PDB entry 6SH9 | X-ray diffraction, 2.40 A resolution | chains B and E

[Chain B]
Protein: Endo-alpha-N-acetylgalactosaminidase, DARPin 4b D12
Source organism: Bifidobacterium longum subsp. longum JCM 1217
Notes: EC 3.2.1.97
UniProt: Q3T552 (Q3T552_BIFL2); residue numbers follow UniProt; this construct covers 340-1521
Sequence (1357 residues; numbered 334 to 1690; the number before each row is that of its first residue):
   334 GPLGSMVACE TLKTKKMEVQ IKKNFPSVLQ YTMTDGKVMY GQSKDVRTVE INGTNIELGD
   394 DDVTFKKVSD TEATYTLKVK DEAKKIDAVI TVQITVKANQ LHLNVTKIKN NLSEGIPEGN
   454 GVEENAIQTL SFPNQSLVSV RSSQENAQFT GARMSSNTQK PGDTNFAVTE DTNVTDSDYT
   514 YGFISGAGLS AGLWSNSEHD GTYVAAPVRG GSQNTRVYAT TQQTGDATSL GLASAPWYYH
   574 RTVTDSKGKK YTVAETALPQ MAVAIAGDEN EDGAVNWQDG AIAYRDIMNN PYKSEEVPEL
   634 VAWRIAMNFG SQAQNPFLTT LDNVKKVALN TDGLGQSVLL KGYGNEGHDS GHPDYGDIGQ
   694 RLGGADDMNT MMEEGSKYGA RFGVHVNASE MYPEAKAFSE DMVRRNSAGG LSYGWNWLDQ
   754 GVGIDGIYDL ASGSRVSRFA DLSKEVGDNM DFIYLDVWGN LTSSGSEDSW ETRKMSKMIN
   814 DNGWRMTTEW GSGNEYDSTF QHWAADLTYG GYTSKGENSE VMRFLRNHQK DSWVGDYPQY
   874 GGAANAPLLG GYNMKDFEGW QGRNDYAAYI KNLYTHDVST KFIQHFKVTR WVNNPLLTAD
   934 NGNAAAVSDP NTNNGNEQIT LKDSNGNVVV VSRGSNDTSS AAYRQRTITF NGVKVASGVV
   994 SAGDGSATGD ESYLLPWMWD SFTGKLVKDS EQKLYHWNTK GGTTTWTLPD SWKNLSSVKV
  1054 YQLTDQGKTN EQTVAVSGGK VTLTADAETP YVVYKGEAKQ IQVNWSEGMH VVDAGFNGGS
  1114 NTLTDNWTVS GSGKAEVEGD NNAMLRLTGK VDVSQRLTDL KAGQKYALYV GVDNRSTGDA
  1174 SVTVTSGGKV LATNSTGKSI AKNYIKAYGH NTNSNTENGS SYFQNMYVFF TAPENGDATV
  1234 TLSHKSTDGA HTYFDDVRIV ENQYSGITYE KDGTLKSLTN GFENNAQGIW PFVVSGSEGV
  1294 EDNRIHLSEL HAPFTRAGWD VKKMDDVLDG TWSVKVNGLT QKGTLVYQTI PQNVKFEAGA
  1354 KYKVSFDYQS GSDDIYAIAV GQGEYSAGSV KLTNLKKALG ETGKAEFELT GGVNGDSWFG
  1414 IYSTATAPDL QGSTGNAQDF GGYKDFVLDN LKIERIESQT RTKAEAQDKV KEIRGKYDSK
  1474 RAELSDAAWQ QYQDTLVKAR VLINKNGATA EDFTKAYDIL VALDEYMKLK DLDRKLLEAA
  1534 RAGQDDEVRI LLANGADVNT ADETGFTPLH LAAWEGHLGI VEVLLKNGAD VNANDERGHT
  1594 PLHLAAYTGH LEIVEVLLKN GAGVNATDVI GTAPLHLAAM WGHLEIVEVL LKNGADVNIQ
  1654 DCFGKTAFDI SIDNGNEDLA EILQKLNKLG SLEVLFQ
Unresolved in the structure: 334-337, 1677-1690
Construct notes: expression tag (334-339); conflict Cys-342 (Ser in Q3T552), Ser-1123 (Gly in Q3T552)
Cystine bridges: Cys-342/Cys-1655

[Chain E]
Protein: Envelope glycoprotein gp160
UniProt: P05877 (ENV_HV1MN); residues 1-14 here correspond to UniProt positions 310-323 (UniProt number = residue number + 309)
Sequence (14 residues; each row starts with the number of its first residue):
     1 KRIHIGPGRA FYTT
Unresolved in the structure: 1-2, 13-14

[Chain B / chain E interface]
Contacting residue pairs - 22 pairs, chain B then chain E:
  Phe-1559(B) / Gly-6(E)
  Phe-1559(B) / Pro-7(E)  hydrophobic
  Leu-1564(B) / Pro-7(E)  hydrophobic
  Trp-1567(B) / Ile-5(E)  hydrophobic
  Trp-1567(B) / Gly-6(E)
  Trp-1567(B) / Pro-7(E)
  Arg-1590(B) / His-4(E)
  Arg-1590(B) / Ile-5(E)
  Arg-1590(B) / Gly-6(E)  hydrogen bond (side chain-backbone)
  His-1592(B) / His-4(E)
  His-1592(B) / Ile-5(E)
  His-1592(B) / Tyr-12(E)
  Leu-1597(B) / Ile-5(E)
  Tyr-1600(B) / Ile-5(E)
  Tyr-1600(B) / Ala-10(E)
  Tyr-1600(B) / Phe-11(E)  hydrogen bond (side chain-backbone)
  Tyr-1600(B) / Tyr-12(E)  hydrophobic
  Asp-1621(B) / Tyr-12(E)  hydrogen bond
  Thr-1625(B) / Tyr-12(E)  hydrogen bond
  Leu-1630(B) / Ile-5(E)  hydrophobic
  Leu-1630(B) / Tyr-12(E)  hydrophobic
  Met-1633(B) / Tyr-12(E)  hydrophobic
Also at the interface, not in a pair above, chain B (13 interface residues in all): His-1596, Ile-1623
Also at the interface, not in a pair above, chain E (8 interface residues in all): Ile-3

[In short]
Chain B and chain E form an interface of 13 and 8 residues respectively, with 4 hydrogen bonds. Polar contacts
include Arg-1590(B)/Gly-6(E), Tyr-1600(B)/Phe-11(E) and Asp-1621(B)/Tyr-12(E).
Here chain B is Endo-alpha-N-acetylgalactosaminidase, DARPin 4b D12 (Bifidobacterium longum subsp. longum JCM
1217) and chain E is Envelope glycoprotein gp160. Entry 6SH9 (EngBF DARPin Fusion 4b D12) was determined by
X-ray diffraction together with 6QEP, 6QEV, 6QFK and 6QFO from the same study.
